Entry 5S4V (X-ray diffraction, 2.30 A resolution); this record covers chains C and E of the 6 polymer chains in the assembly.

== Chain C ==
Protein: Tubulin alpha-1B chain
Organism: Bos taurus
UniProt: P81947 (TBA1B_BOVIN); numbering as in UniProt (aligned over 1-451)
Sequence (451 residues; row label = number of the first residue in the row):
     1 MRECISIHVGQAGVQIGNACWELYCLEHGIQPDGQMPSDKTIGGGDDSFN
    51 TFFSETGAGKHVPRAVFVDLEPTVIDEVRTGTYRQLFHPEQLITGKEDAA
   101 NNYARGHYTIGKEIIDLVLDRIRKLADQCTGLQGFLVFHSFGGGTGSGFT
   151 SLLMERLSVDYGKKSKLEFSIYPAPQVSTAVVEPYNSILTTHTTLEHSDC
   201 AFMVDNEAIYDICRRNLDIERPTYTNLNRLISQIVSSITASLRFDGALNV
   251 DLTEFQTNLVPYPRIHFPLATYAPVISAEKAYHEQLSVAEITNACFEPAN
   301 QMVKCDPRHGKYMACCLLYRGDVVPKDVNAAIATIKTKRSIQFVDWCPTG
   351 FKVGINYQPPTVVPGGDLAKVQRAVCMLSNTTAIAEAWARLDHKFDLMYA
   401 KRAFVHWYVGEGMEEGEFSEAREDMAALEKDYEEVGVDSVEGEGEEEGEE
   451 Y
Unresolved in the structure: 441-451
Ion coordination: Ca2+ site 1: Asp-39, Thr-41, Gly-44, Glu-55; Ca2+ site 2: Glu-284 (shared with 1 residue of chain B)
Residues lining bound ligands:
  - N-(2-hydroxyphenyl)acetamide (9KS): Thr-253, Gln-256, Thr-257
  - GTP (guanosine-5'-triphosphate): Gly-10, Gln-11, Ala-12, Gln-15, Ile-16, Asp-69, Asp-98, Ala-99, Ala-100, Asn-101, Ser-140, Gly-142, Gly-143, Gly-144, Thr-145, Gly-146, Ile-171, Pro-173, Val-177, Ser-178, Thr-179, Glu-183, Asn-206, Tyr-224, Leu-227, Asn-228, Ile-231
From the paper describing this entry:
  - binding site for N-(2-hydroxyphenyl)acetamide: Thr-257

== Chain E ==
Protein: Stathmin-4
Organism: Rattus norvegicus
UniProt: P63043 (STMN4_RAT); residues 5-145 here correspond to UniProt positions 49-189 (UniProt number = residue number + 44)
Sequence (143 residues; numbered 3 to 145; the number before each row is that of its first residue):
     3 MADMEVIELNKCTSGQSFEVILKPPSFDGVPEFNASLPRRRDPSLEEIQK
    53 KLEAAEERRKYQEAELLKHLAEKREHEREVIQKAIEENNNFIKMAKEKLA
   103 QKMESNKENREAHLAAMLERLQEKDKHAEEVRKNKELKEEASR
Unresolved in the structure: 3-5, 29-43, 144-145
Construct notes: initiating methionine (3); expression tag (4)
UniProt features mapped onto this chain:
  - modified residue: Ser-46 (Phosphoserine)

== Chain C / chain E interface ==
Residue-residue contacts (32):
  His-107(C) with Lys-104(E); Met-105(E)
  Tyr-108(C) with Lys-104(E); Met-105(E), hydrophobic; Asn-108(E)
  Thr-109(C) with Arg-112(E), hydrogen bond
  Glu-155(C) with Leu-101(E); Lys-104(E), salt bridge
  Arg-156(C) with Leu-101(E)
  Ser-158(C) with Phe-93(E); Ile-94(E)
  Val-159(C) with Ile-94(E); Ala-97(E), hydrophobic; Lys-98(E)
  Gly-162(C) with Asn-90(E); Ile-94(E)
  Lys-163(C) with Asn-90(E), hydrogen bond (backbone-side chain); Phe-93(E)
  Thr-193(C) with Lys-104(E)
  Glu-196(C) with Lys-100(E), salt bridge
  His-197(C) with Phe-93(E); Ala-97(E)
  Val-409(C) with His-115(E), hydrogen bond (backbone-side chain)
  Gly-410(C) with Arg-112(E)
  Glu-411(C) with Asn-108(E), hydrogen bond (backbone-side chain); Arg-112(E), salt bridge
  Gly-412(C) with Asn-108(E), hydrogen bond (backbone-side chain); Asn-111(E), hydrogen bond (backbone-side chain); Arg-112(E)
  Met-413(C) with Asn-108(E)
  Glu-414(C) with Ser-107(E), hydrogen bond; Asn-111(E), hydrogen bond
Interface residues without a listed pair, chain C (21 interface residues in all): Lys-112, Leu-152, Glu-417
Interface residues without a listed pair, chain E (15 interface residues in all): Glu-89

== Overview ==
21 residues of chain C face 15 of chain E across their interface; the contacts include 8 hydrogen bonds and 3
salt bridges. Polar contacts include Glu-155(C)/Lys-104(E), Glu-196(C)/Lys-100(E) and Glu-411(C)/Arg-112(E).
Bound to chain C: N-(2-hydroxyphenyl)acetamide and GTP. Asp-39(C), Thr-41(C), Gly-44(C) and Glu-55(C)
coordinate Ca2+ site 1. The paper reports a binding site for N-(2-hydroxyphenyl)acetamide at Thr-257(C).
Here chain C is Tubulin alpha-1B chain (Bos taurus) and chain E is Stathmin-4 (Rattus norvegicus). Entry 5S4V
(Tubulin-Z57040482-complex) was determined by X-ray diffraction, deposited together with 5S4L, 5S4M, 5S4N,
5S4O, 5S4P, 5S4Q and 52 further entries.
